8KEA - chains C and F of the 45 polymer chains in the assembly; structure by electron microscopy, 3.44 A resolution.

Chain C:
Molecule: hub
Source organism: unclassified Caudoviricetes
Sequence (899 residues; row label = number of the first residue in the row):
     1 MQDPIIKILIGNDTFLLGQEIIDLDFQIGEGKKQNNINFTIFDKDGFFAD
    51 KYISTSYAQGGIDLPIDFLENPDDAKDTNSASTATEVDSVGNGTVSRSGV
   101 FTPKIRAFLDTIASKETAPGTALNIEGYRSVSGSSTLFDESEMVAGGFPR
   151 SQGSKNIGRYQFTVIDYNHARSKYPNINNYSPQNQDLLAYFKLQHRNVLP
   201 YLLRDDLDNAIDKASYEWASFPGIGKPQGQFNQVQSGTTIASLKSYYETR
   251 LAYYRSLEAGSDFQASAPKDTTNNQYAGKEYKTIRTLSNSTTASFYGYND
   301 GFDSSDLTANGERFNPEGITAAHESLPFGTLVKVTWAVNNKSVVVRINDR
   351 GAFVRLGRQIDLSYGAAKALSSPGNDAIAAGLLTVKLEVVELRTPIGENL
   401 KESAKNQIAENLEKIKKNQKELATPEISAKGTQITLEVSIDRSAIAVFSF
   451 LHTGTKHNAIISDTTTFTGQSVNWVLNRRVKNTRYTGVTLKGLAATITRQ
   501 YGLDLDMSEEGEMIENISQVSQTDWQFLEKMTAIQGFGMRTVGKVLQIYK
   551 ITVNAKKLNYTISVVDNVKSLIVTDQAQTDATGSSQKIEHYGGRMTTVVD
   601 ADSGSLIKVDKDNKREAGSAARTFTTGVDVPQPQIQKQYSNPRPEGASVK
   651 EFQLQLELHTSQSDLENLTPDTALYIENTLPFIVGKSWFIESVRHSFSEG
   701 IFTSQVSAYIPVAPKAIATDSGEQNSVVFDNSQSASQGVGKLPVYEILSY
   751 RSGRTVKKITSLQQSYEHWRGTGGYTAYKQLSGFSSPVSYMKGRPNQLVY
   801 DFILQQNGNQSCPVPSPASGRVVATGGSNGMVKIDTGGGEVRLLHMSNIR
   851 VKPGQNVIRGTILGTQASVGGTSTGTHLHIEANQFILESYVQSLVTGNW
Unresolved in the structure: 715-735

Chain F:
Molecule: central spike
Source organism: unclassified Caudoviricetes
Sequence (270 residues; each row starts with the number of its first residue):
     1 MIVDEFSSVYECLLYCYKMVKRSEQLNGRRVFPILSVVTNNNDPEGRRRV
    51 KIADPLFGNLIESNWIRPIRVSQNQDNPLPQINQMVIVWFVDGDSEKGYY
   101 LPIINDANPSREKDDPVNDSAVRIEGNNTIRIDKNDSETVGGNQTVAIAG
   151 EQNINVDGNLIENIGGDIDQNVTGKIEVRSESTILIDADGTIIIKNDSGA
   201 FISLGGNGEVLIQDSQGRKIRLGGAFNSTWDLNGLPMAFINATSVTIAGK
   251 QIATVGAVDTRGDTIVNKGW
Unresolved in the structure: 246-270

How chain C and chain F interact:
Residue-residue contacts (48; chain C residue first):
  Lys32(C) - Met1(F)
  Lys32(C) - Ile2(F)
  Lys32(C) - Glu11(F)  salt bridge
  Ser261(C) - Arg131(F)
  Asp262(C) - Arg131(F)  salt bridge
  Ala265(C) - Gly46(F)
  Ala265(C) - Arg48(F)
  Ser266(C) - Glu45(F)
  Ser266(C) - Gly46(F)
  Ser266(C) - Arg47(F)
  Ala267(C) - Arg47(F)  hydrogen bond (backbone-side chain)
  Lys269(C) - Glu45(F)  salt bridge
  Lys269(C) - Arg47(F)
  Lys269(C) - Arg67(F)
  Thr272(C) - Arg67(F)
  Gln275(C) - Glu45(F)
  Tyr276(C) - Glu45(F)  hydrogen bond (side chain-backbone)
  Tyr276(C) - Arg47(F)  hydrogen bond
  Glu391(C) - Asn42(F)  hydrogen bond
  Thr394(C) - Pro44(F)  hydrogen bond (side chain-backbone)
  Thr394(C) - Glu45(F)
  Lys401(C) - Gln73(F)  hydrogen bond
  Lys401(C) - Asn74(F)
  Val520(C) - Arg22(F)
  Thr574(C) - Phe6(F)
  Asp575(C) - Phe6(F)
  Gln576(C) - Glu5(F)
  Gln576(C) - Phe6(F)
  Ala577(C) - Glu5(F)
  Gln578(C) - Glu5(F)
  Thr579(C) - Glu5(F)  hydrogen bond (backbone-side chain)
  Thr582(C) - Glu5(F)  hydrogen bond
  Gly583(C) - Val3(F)
  Ser584(C) - Met1(F)  hydrogen bond (side chain-backbone)
  Ser584(C) - Val3(F)  hydrogen bond (backbone-backbone)
  Ser584(C) - Tyr15(F)
  Ser585(C) - Tyr15(F)
  Gln586(C) - Met1(F)  hydrogen bond (side chain-backbone)
  Gln586(C) - Ile2(F)
  Lys587(C) - Ile2(F)
  Lys587(C) - Val3(F)
  Lys587(C) - Asp4(F)
  Lys587(C) - Glu5(F)  salt bridge
  His590(C) - Ile2(F)
  Lys650(C) - Asp4(F)
  Lys650(C) - Phe6(F)
  Glu651(C) - Phe6(F)
  Gln653(C) - Phe6(F)
Interface residues without a listed pair, chain C (37 interface residues in all): Lys33, Asn274, Gly278, Arg393, Ser521, Tyr591, Phe652
Interface residues without a listed pair, chain F (20 interface residues in all): Arg49

Summary:
37 residues of chain C face 20 of chain F across their interface; the contacts include 11 hydrogen bonds and 4
salt bridges. Among the polar pairs are Lys32(C)-Glu11(F), Asp262(C)-Arg131(F) and Lys269(C)-Glu45(F).
Chain C is hub and chain F is central spike, both from unclassified Caudoviricetes; the structure, Cyanophage
A-1(L) baseplate-initiators, was determined by electron microscopy, deposited together with 8KEC, 8KEE, 8KEF
and 8KEG.
